Entry 7T5O (electron microscopy, 3.39 A resolution); this record covers chains B and C of the 5 polymer chains in the assembly.

[Chain B (and C)]
Protein: Spike glycoprotein
Source organism: Severe acute respiratory syndrome-related coronavirus
Notes: chain C of this document is another copy of the same molecule, construct and numbering; everything in this record applies to it too
Amino-acid sequence (1256 residues; numbered 14 to 1278; 9 numbers in that range are skipped by the numbering (no residue carries them; nothing is unmodelled there); the number before each row is that of its first residue):
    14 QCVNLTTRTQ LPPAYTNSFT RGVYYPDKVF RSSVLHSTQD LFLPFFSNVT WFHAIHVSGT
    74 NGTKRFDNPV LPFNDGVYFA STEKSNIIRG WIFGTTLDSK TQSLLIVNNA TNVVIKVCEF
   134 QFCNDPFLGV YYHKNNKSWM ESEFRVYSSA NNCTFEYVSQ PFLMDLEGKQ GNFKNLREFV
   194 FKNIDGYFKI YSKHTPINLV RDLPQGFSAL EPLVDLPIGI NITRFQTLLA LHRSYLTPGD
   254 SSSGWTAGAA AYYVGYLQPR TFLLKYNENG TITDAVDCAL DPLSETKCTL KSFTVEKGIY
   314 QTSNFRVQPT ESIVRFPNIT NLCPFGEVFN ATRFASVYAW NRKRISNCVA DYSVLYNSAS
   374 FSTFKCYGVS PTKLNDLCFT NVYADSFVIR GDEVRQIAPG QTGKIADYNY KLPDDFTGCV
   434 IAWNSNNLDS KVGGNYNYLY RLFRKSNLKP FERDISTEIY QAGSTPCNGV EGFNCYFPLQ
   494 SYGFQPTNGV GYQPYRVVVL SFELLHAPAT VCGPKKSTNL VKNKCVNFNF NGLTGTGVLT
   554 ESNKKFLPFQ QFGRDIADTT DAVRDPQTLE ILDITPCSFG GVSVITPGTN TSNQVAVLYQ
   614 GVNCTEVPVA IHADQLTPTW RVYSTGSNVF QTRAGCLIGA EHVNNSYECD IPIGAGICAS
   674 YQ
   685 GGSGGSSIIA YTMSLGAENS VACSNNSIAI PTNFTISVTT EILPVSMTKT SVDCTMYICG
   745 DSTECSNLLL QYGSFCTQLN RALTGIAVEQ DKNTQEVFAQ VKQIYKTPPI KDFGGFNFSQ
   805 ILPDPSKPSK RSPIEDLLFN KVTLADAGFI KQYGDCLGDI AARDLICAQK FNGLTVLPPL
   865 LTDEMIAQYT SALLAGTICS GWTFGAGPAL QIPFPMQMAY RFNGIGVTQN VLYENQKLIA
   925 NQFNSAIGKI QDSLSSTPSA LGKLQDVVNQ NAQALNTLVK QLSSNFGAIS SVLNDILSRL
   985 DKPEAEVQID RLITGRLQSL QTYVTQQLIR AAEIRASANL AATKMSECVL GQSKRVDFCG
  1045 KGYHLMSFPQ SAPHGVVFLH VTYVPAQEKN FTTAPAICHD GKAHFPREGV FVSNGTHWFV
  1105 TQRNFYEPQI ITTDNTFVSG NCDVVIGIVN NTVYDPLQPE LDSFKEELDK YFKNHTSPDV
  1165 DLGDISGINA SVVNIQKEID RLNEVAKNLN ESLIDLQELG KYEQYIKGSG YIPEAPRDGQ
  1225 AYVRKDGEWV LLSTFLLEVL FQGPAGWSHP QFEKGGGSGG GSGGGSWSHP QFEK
Disordered / not traced: 14-26, 66-185, 241-264, 445-446, 685-690, 1136-1278 (chain C: 14-26, 66-185, 241-263, 445-446, 685-690, 829-830, 1136-1278)
Cystine bridges: C291-C301, C336-C361, C379-C432, C391-C525, C480-C488, C538-C590, C617-C649, C662-C671, C738-C760, C743-C749, C1032-C1043, C1082-C1126

[Interface between chain B and chain C]
Cross-chain cystine bridges: C707(B)-C883(C)
Pairs across the interface - 191 pairs, chain B then chain C:
  Q314(B) - L861(C)
  R319(B) - M740(C)
  R355(B) - P230(C)
  R355(B) - I231(C)
  R355(B) - G232(C)
  R357(B) - D228(C)  hydrogen bond (side chain-backbone)
  R357(B) - L229(C)
  G381(B) - L984(C)
  V382(B) - R983(C)
  S383(B) - R983(C)  hydrogen bond (backbone-backbone)
  S383(B) - D985(C)
  T385(B) - D985(C)  hydrogen bond
  K386(B) - L981(C)
  K386(B) - S982(C)
  L390(B) - S982(C)
  Y396(B) - Y200(C)  hydrophobic
  Y396(B) - D228(C)  hydrogen bond (side chain-backbone)
  Y396(B) - P230(C)
  D405(B) - A372(C)
  R408(B) - N370(C)  hydrogen bond (side chain-backbone)
  R408(B) - S371(C)
  R408(B) - A372(C)
  Q414(B) - Y369(C)
  Q414(B) - N370(C)  hydrogen bond
  P426(B) - D198(C)
  P463(B) - D198(C)
  P463(B) - G199(C)
  F464(B) - D198(C)
  F464(B) - G232(C)
  E465(B) - G232(C)
  E465(B) - I233(C)
  E465(B) - N234(C)  hydrogen bond (side chain-backbone)
  R466(B) - G232(C)  hydrogen bond (backbone-backbone)
  D467(B) - I233(C)
  E516(B) - R983(C)  salt bridge
  L517(B) - R983(C)
  L518(B) - D979(C)
  L518(B) - S982(C)
  G545(B) - S982(C)  hydrogen bond (backbone-side chain)
  L546(B) - N978(C)
  T547(B) - D745(C)
  T547(B) - N978(C)
  G548(B) - D745(C)
  T549(B) - D745(C)  hydrogen bond
  V551(B) - L841(C)  hydrophobic
  T553(B) - L841(C)
  T553(B) - D843(C)
  E554(B) - D843(C)
  S555(B) - D843(C)  hydrogen bond (side chain-backbone)
  S555(B) - I844(C)  hydrogen bond (side chain-backbone)
  N556(B) - I844(C)
  K557(B) - F43(C)
  K557(B) - I844(C)
  K558(B) - Y38(C)
  K558(B) - F43(C)
  K558(B) - N282(C)
  K558(B) - G283(C)
  F562(B) - E224(C)
  F562(B) - P225(C)
  F562(B) - L226(C)  hydrophobic
  Q563(B) - K41(C)
  Q563(B) - V42(C)
  Q563(B) - F43(C)
  F565(B) - K41(C)
  F565(B) - V42(C)
  G566(B) - V42(C)
  R567(B) - V42(C)
  R567(B) - R44(C)  hydrogen bond (backbone-side chain)
  R567(B) - V976(C)
  R567(B) - D979(C)  salt bridge
  D568(B) - R44(C)
  I569(B) - R44(C)
  I569(B) - V47(C)  hydrophobic
  I569(B) - H49(C)
  I569(B) - L849(C)  hydrophobic
  I569(B) - S967(C)
  A570(B) - N856(C)
  A570(B) - V963(C)
  D571(B) - L966(C)
  D571(B) - S967(C)
  D571(B) - S975(C)  hydrogen bond
  D571(B) - V976(C)
  T572(B) - F855(C)
  T572(B) - N856(C)
  D574(B) - R847(C)  salt bridge
  D586(B) - D843(C)
  D586(B) - A846(C)
  D586(B) - F855(C)
  T588(B) - C840(C)  hydrogen bond (side chain-backbone)
  T588(B) - D843(C)
  P589(B) - F855(C)
  G594(B) - D737(C)
  Q613(B) - L861(C)
  G614(B) - K835(C)
  G614(B) - Y837(C)  hydrogen bond (backbone-side chain)
  V615(B) - Y837(C)
  E619(B) - Y837(C)
  R646(B) - F833(C)  hydrogen bond (side chain-backbone)
  R646(B) - I834(C)
  A647(B) - P862(C)  hydrophobic
  P665(B) - L864(C)  hydrophobic
  A668(B) - P863(C)  hydrogen bond (backbone-backbone)
  A668(B) - L864(C)
  A668(B) - T866(C)
  G669(B) - L864(C)  hydrogen bond (backbone-backbone)
  G669(B) - M869(C)
  M697(B) - L864(C)  hydrophobic
  L699(B) - I788(C)  hydrophobic
  L699(B) - M869(C)  hydrophobic
  L699(B) - Q872(C)
  L699(B) - Y873(C)  hydrogen bond (backbone-side chain)
  G700(B) - K786(C)
  A701(B) - K786(C)
  A701(B) - Q787(C)  hydrogen bond (backbone-side chain)
  A701(B) - I788(C)
  E702(B) - I788(C)
  E702(B) - K790(C)  salt bridge
  N703(B) - Q787(C)
  N703(B) - I788(C)  hydrogen bond (backbone-backbone)
  N703(B) - Y789(C)
  V705(B) - Y789(C)  hydrophobic
  V705(B) - Q895(C)
  A706(B) - Q895(C)
  C707(B) - P792(C)  hydrophobic
  C707(B) - C883(C)  disulfide
  N709(B) - D796(C)  hydrogen bond (side chain-backbone)
  N709(B) - P897(C)
  I712(B) - Q895(C)
  I712(B) - I896(C)  hydrophobic
  I712(B) - M900(C)  hydrophobic
  A713(B) - L894(C)
  A713(B) - Q895(C)  hydrogen bond (backbone-backbone)
  P715(B) - L894(C)
  Q957(B) - R765(C)  hydrogen bond
  T961(B) - S758(C)
  Q965(B) - Y756(C)  hydrogen bond (side chain-backbone)
  Q965(B) - S758(C)
  Q965(B) - F759(C)
  S968(B) - Q755(C)
  S968(B) - G757(C)
  N969(B) - Q755(C)
  F970(B) - Q755(C)  hydrogen bond (backbone-backbone)
  F970(B) - Y756(C)
  G971(B) - Q755(C)
  D985(B) - R408(C)  salt bridge
  D985(B) - Q414(C)
  K986(B) - G413(C)
  K986(B) - Q414(C)
  P987(B) - Q414(C)
  R995(B) - Y756(C)
  R995(B) - D994(C)  salt bridge
  S1003(B) - F759(C)
  T1006(B) - F759(C)
  T1009(B) - T1009(C)
  Q1010(B) - Q762(C)
  Q1010(B) - Q1005(C)
  I1013(B) - T1009(C)
  I1013(B) - L1012(C)  hydrophobic
  R1014(B) - Q762(C)
  R1039(B) - T1027(C)
  R1039(B) - E1031(C)
  R1039(B) - R1039(C)
  V1040(B) - S1030(C)  hydrogen bond (backbone-side chain)
  D1041(B) - S1030(C)
  D1041(B) - L1034(C)
  K1045(B) - Q784(C)  hydrogen bond
  K1045(B) - G889(C)
  Y1047(B) - T887(C)
  Y1047(B) - A890(C)
  V1068(B) - A890(C)
  P1069(B) - A890(C)
  E1072(B) - P892(C)
  E1072(B) - L894(C)
  N1074(B) - Q895(C)
  T1077(B) - P897(C)
  T1077(B) - M900(C)  hydrogen bond
  P1079(B) - Y917(C)  hydrophobic
  F1089(B) - N914(C)
  E1092(B) - Y904(C)  hydrogen bond
  E1092(B) - N907(C)  hydrogen bond
  G1093(B) - Y904(C)  hydrogen bond (backbone-side chain)
  G1093(B) - Q913(C)
  V1094(B) - M900(C)  hydrophobic
  F1095(B) - Q913(C)
  R1107(B) - W886(C)
  R1107(B) - Y904(C)
  N1108(B) - T887(C)
  F1121(B) - N914(C)
  V1128(B) - Y917(C)
  V1128(B) - E918(C)
  I1130(B) - Q920(C)
Other interface residues (no listed pair), chain B (138 interface residues in all): T315, K378, L387, P412, T415, D428, T430, K462, N536, N544, L560, T573, A575, F592, G593, N616, G667, S704, S708, S711, Q1002, E1017, K1038, Y1067, A1078, S1123, G1124, V1129
Other interface residues (no listed pair), chain C (116 interface residues in all): P412, F797, A852, K854, L865, G891, K921, E988, I1013

[In short]
138 residues of chain B face 116 of chain C across their interface, with 1 disulfide bond, 33 hydrogen bonds
and 6 salt bridges. Polar pairs include E516(B)-R983(C), R567(B)-D979(C) and D574(B)-R847(C).
Both chains are Spike glycoprotein (Severe acute respiratory syndrome-related coronavirus). Entry 7T5O (VFLIP
Spike Trimer with GAR03) was determined by electron microscopy, deposited together with 7T72.
